PDB entry 8Q0R | X-ray diffraction, 1.55 A resolution | chains AAA and BBB

== Chain AAA (and BBB) ==
Protein: Monellin chain B, Monellin chain A
From: Dioscoreophyllum cumminsii
Notes: chain BBB of this document is another copy of the same molecule, construct and numbering; everything in this record applies to it too
UniProtKB: chimeric construct of P02882, P02881: residues 1-48 from P02882 (MONB_DIOCU) positions 1-48 (same numbers); residues 52-96 from P02881 positions 1-45 (UniProt number = residue number - 51)
Chain sequence (96 residues; each row starts with the number of its first residue):
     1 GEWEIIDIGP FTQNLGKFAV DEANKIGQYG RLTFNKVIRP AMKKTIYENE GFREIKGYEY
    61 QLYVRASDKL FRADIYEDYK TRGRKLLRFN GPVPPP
Differences from the reference sequence: engineered mutation Ala23 (Glu in P02882), Ala41 (Cys in P02882), Arg65 (Tyr14 in P02881), Tyr76 (Ser25 in P02881); linker (49-51)
Reported in the primary citation:
  - conformationally variable residues (side-chain flip): Leu62
  - contacts within the chain: Lys56-Tyr76 (hydrogen bond), Ile46-Tyr76 (hydrophobic contact), Tyr76-Lys85 (hydrophobic contact), Tyr76-Leu87 (hydrophobic contact), Tyr76-Asp78

== How chain AAA and chain BBB interact ==
Pairs across the interface - 32 pairs, chain AAA then chain BBB:
  Trp3(AAA) - Ile5(BBB)
  Trp3(AAA) - Pro40(BBB)
  Trp3(AAA) - Pro96(BBB)
  Ile5(AAA) - Trp3(BBB)
  Ile5(AAA) - Glu4(BBB)
  Ile5(AAA) - Ile5(BBB)  hydrophobic
  Ile5(AAA) - Met42(BBB)  hydrophobic
  Pro40(AAA) - Trp3(BBB)
  Pro40(AAA) - Met42(BBB)  hydrophobic
  Met42(AAA) - Pro40(BBB)  hydrophobic
  Met42(AAA) - Met42(BBB)  hydrophobic
  Glu59(AAA) - Pro96(BBB)
  Gln61(AAA) - Tyr63(BBB)  hydrogen bond
  Gln61(AAA) - Pro96(BBB)
  Tyr63(AAA) - Gln61(BBB)  hydrogen bond
  Arg72(AAA) - Tyr63(BBB)  hydrogen bond
  Arg72(AAA) - Val93(BBB)
  Arg72(AAA) - Pro94(BBB)  hydrogen bond (side chain-backbone)
  Arg72(AAA) - Pro95(BBB)  hydrogen bond (side chain-backbone)
  Asp74(AAA) - Pro96(BBB)
  Arg88(AAA) - Pro94(BBB)
  Arg88(AAA) - Pro95(BBB)  hydrogen bond (side chain-backbone)
  Asn90(AAA) - Pro94(BBB)
  Val93(AAA) - Arg72(BBB)
  Pro94(AAA) - Arg72(BBB)  hydrogen bond (backbone-side chain)
  Pro94(AAA) - Arg88(BBB)
  Pro95(AAA) - Arg72(BBB)  hydrogen bond (backbone-side chain)
  Pro95(AAA) - Asp74(BBB)
  Pro96(AAA) - Glu59(BBB)
  Pro96(AAA) - Gln61(BBB)
  Pro96(AAA) - Arg72(BBB)
  Pro96(AAA) - Asp74(BBB)
Also at the interface, not in a pair above, chain AAA (17 interface residues in all): Glu4, Arg39
Also at the interface, not in a pair above, chain BBB (16 interface residues in all): Asn90

== Overview ==
17 residues of chain AAA face 16 of chain BBB across their interface, with 8 hydrogen bonds. Polar pairs
include Gln61(AAA)-Tyr63(BBB), Arg72(AAA)-Tyr63(BBB) and Arg72(AAA)-Pro94(BBB). From the paper: conformational
variability at Leu62(AAA); contacts within the chain involving Lys56(AAA), Tyr76(AAA) and Ile46(AAA) among
others.
Both chains are Monellin chain B, Monellin chain A (Dioscoreophyllum cumminsii). Entry 8Q0R (X-ray structure
of MNEI mutant Mut9 (E23A, C41A, Y65R, S76Y)) was determined by X-ray diffraction (same publication as 8Q0S).
